PDB entry 6D5F | electron microscopy, 3.70 A resolution | chains p and 1 of the 54 polymer chains in the assembly

Chain p:
Molecule: Fimbrial protein
From: Sulfolobus filamentous virus 1
Sequence (137 residues; row label = number of the first residue in the row):
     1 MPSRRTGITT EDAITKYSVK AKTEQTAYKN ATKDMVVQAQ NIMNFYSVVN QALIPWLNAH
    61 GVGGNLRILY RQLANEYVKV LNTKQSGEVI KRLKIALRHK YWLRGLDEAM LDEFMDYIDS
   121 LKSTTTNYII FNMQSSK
Not modelled in the structure: 1-3, 135-137
From the paper describing this entry:
  - binding site for the 336-nt DNA strand (chain 1): Lys20

Chain 1:
Molecule: 336-nt DNA strand
From: Sulfolobus filamentous virus 1
Sequence (336 nucleotides; numbered 1 to 336; the number before each row is that of its first residue):
     1 TATATATATA TATATATATA TATATATATA TATATATATA TATATATATA TATATATATA
    61 TATATATATA TATATATATA TATATATATA TATATATATA TATATATATA TATATATATA
   121 TATATATATA TATATATATA TATATATATA TATATATATA TATATATATA TATATATATA
   181 TATATATATA TATATATATA TATATATATA TATATATATA TATATATATA TATATATATA
   241 TATATATATA TATATATATA TATATATATA TATATATATA TATATATATA TATATATATA
   301 TATATATATA TATATATATA TATATATATA TATATA

Chain p / chain 1 interface:
Residue-residue contacts (39):
  Thr6(p) with DT83(1), phosphate contact; DA84(1), base contact
  Gly7(p) with DT83(1), phosphate contact
  Ile8(p) with DA82(1), phosphate contact; DT83(1), phosphate contact
  Ala13(p) with DT81(1), phosphate contact; DA82(1), phosphate contact
  Lys16(p) with DA82(1), salt bridge to the phosphate
  Tyr17(p) with DA80(1), base contact
  Lys20(p) with DA80(1), hydrogen bond to the phosphate; DT81(1), salt bridge to the phosphate
  Glu24(p) with DA80(1), sugar contact
  Ala27(p) with DT79(1), phosphate contact
  Tyr28(p) with DT79(1), sugar contact
  Ala31(p) with DA78(1), phosphate contact
  Asp34(p) with DA78(1), phosphate contact
  Met35(p) with DT77(1), sugar contact; DA78(1), sugar contact
  Gln38(p) with DT77(1), sugar contact; DA78(1), phosphate contact
  Asn41(p) with DA76(1), phosphate contact; DT77(1), phosphate contact
  Ile42(p) with DA76(1), sugar contact
  Phe45(p) with DT75(1), sugar contact; DA76(1), sugar contact
  Tyr46(p) with DT75(1), hydrogen bond to the base
  Ile68(p) with DT73(1), base contact
  Gln72(p) with DT73(1), hydrogen bond to the base; DA74(1), sugar contact
  Asn75(p) with DA74(1), base contact; DT75(1), sugar contact
  Glu76(p) with DA74(1), phosphate contact; DT75(1), phosphate contact
  Lys79(p) with DT75(1), salt bridge to the phosphate; DA76(1), phosphate contact
  Asn82(p) with DA76(1), phosphate contact
  Arg104(p) with DT73(1), hydrogen bond to the phosphate; DA74(1), salt bridge to the phosphate
  Thr125(p) with DA76(1), phosphate contact
Interface residues without a listed pair, chain p (29 interface residues in all): Ala39, Lys100, Tyr101

Summary:
29 residues of chain p and 12 residues of chain 1 are in contact; the contacts include 4 hydrogen bonds and 4
salt bridges. Among the polar pairs are Tyr46(p)-DT75(1), Gln72(p)-DT73(1) and Lys20(p)-DA80(1). From the
paper: a binding site for the 336-nt DNA strand (chain 1) at Lys20(p).
Chain p is Fimbrial protein and chain 1 is a 336-nt DNA strand, both from Sulfolobus filamentous virus 1; the
structure, Cryo-EM reconstruction of membrane-enveloped filamentous virus SFV1 (Sulfolobus filamentous virus
1), was determined by electron microscopy.
